Entry 8EO8 (X-ray diffraction, 2.30 A resolution); this record covers chains A and E of the 5 polymer chains in the assembly.

== Chain A ==
Protein: MHC class I antigen
From: Homo sapiens
UniProt: F4NBT2 (F4NBT2_HUMAN); residues 1-276 here correspond to UniProt positions 25-300 (UniProt number = residue number + 24)
Sequence (276 residues; row label = number of the first residue in the row):
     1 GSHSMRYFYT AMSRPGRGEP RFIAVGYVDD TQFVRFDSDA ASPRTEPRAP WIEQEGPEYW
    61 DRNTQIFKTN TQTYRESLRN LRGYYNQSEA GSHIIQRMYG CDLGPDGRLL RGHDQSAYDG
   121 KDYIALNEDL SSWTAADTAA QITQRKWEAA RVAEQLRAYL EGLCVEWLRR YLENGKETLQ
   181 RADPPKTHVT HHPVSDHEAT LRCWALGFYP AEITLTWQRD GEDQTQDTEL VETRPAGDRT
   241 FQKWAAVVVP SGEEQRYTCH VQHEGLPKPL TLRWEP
Not modelled in the structure: 1
Disulfides: Cys101-Cys164, Cys203-Cys259

== Chain E ==
Protein: 3180 beta chain
From: Homo sapiens
Sequence (246 residues; each row starts with the number of its first residue; note: 10 numbers in that range are skipped by the numbering (no residue carries them; nothing is unmodelled there)):
     2 AVVSQHPSRV ICKSGTSVKI ECRSLDFQ
    36 ATTMFWYRQF PKQSLMLMAT SNEG
    63 SKATYEQGVE KDKFLINHA
    83 SLTLSTLTVT SAHPEDSSFY ICSAGPTSGR TDTQYFGPGT RLTVLEDLKN VFPPEVAVFE
   143 PSEAEISHTQ KATLVCLATG FYPDHVELSW WVNGKEVHSG VCTDPQPLKE QPALNDSRYA
   203 LSSRLRVSAT FWQNPRNHFR CQVQFYGLSE NDEWTQDRAK PVTQIVSAEA WGRAD
Disulfides: Cys23-Cys104, Cys158-Cys223

== Interface between chain A and chain E ==
Contacting residue pairs - 12 pairs, chain A then chain E:
  Thr69(A) with Gly111(E)
  Gln72(A) with Thr37(E); Glu58(E)
  Thr73(A) with Ser110(E)
  Arg75(A) with Glu58(E), salt bridge
  Glu76(A) with Leu84(E)
  Asn80(A) with Gln29(E), hydrogen bond
  Ala150(A) with Pro108(E), hydrophobic; Thr109(E)
  Arg151(A) with Thr115(E), hydrogen bond
  Gln155(A) with Thr109(E), hydrogen bond; Asp114(E), hydrogen bond
Other interface residues (no listed pair), chain A (10 interface residues in all): Ala149
Other interface residues (no listed pair), chain E (11 interface residues in all): Tyr117

== Summary ==
The interface between chain A and chain E involves 10 residues on one side and 11 on the other, with 4
hydrogen bonds and 1 salt bridge. Among the polar pairs are Arg75(A)-Glu58(E), Asn80(A)-Gln29(E) and
Arg151(A)-Thr115(E).
Here chain A is MHC class I antigen and chain E is 3180 beta chain, both from Homo sapiens. Entry 8EO8
(Cross-reactive 3180 TCR recognition of HLA-B*35:01-NP8 epitope from 2005 H1N1 influenza strain) was
determined by X-ray diffraction.
